Entry 6H5N (X-ray diffraction, 3.23 A resolution); this record covers chains B and C of the 3 polymer chains in the assembly.

# Chain B
Name: Antibody 85RF45.1 light chain
Organism: Rattus norvegicus
Notes: antibody fragment or engineered binder
Chain sequence (212 residues; each row starts with the number of its first residue):
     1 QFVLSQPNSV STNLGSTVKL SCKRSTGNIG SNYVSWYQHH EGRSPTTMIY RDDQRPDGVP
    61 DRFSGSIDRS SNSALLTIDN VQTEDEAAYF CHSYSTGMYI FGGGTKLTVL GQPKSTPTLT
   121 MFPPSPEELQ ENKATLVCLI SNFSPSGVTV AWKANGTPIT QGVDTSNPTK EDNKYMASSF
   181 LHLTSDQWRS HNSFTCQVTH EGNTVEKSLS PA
Disulfides: Cys22-Cys91, Cys138-Cys196

# Chain C
Name: Antibody 85RF45.1 heavy chain
Organism: Rattus norvegicus
Notes: antibody fragment or engineered binder
Chain sequence (220 residues; each row starts with the number of its first residue):
     1 EVQLVESGGG LLQPGRSLKL SCVASGFTFN NYWMSWIRQA PGKGLEWIAS ISNIGGTIYY
    61 PDSVKGRFTI SRDSAQNTLY LQMNSLRSED TATYYCTRDL RMSDYFDYWG QGVMVTVSSA
   121 ETTAPSVYPL APGTALKSNS MVTLGCLVKG YFPEPVTVTW NSGALSSGVH TFPAVLQSGL
   181 YTLTSSVTVP SSTWPSQTVT CNVAHPASST KVDKKIVPRN
Not modelled in the structure: 132-142, 219-220
Disulfides: Cys22-Cys96, Cys146-Cys201

# Interface between chain B and chain C
Contacting residue pairs - 73 pairs, chain B then chain C:
  Tyr33(B) - Ser103(C)
  Tyr33(B) - Asp104(C)
  Ser35(B) - Asp104(C)  hydrogen bond (side chain-backbone)
  Ser35(B) - Tyr105(C)
  Tyr37(B) - Tyr105(C)
  Tyr37(B) - Phe106(C)  hydrogen bond (side chain-backbone)
  Tyr37(B) - Trp109(C)
  His39(B) - Gln39(C)
  His39(B) - Tyr95(C)
  Arg43(B) - Tyr95(C)
  Ser44(B) - Tyr95(C)
  Ser44(B) - Gly110(C)
  Pro45(B) - Trp109(C)
  Thr47(B) - Tyr105(C)
  Thr47(B) - Phe106(C)  hydrogen bond (side chain-backbone)
  Thr47(B) - Asp107(C)  hydrogen bond (side chain-backbone)
  Thr47(B) - Trp109(C)
  Tyr50(B) - Ser103(C)
  Tyr50(B) - Tyr105(C)  hydrophobic
  Arg51(B) - Ser103(C)  hydrogen bond
  Phe90(B) - Gly44(C)
  Phe90(B) - Leu45(C)
  His92(B) - Phe106(C)
  Tyr94(B) - Tyr59(C)  hydrogen bond
  Tyr94(B) - Arg101(C)
  Tyr94(B) - Asp104(C)
  Gly97(B) - Trp47(C)
  Gly97(B) - Tyr59(C)
  Met98(B) - Trp47(C)  hydrophobic
  Tyr99(B) - Trp47(C)
  Tyr99(B) - Ser50(C)  hydrogen bond
  Tyr99(B) - Tyr59(C)
  Tyr99(B) - Arg101(C)  hydrogen bond
  Tyr99(B) - Phe106(C)  hydrophobic
  Phe101(B) - Ile37(C)  hydrophobic
  Phe101(B) - Leu45(C)
  Phe101(B) - Trp47(C)  hydrophobic
  Phe101(B) - Phe106(C)  hydrophobic
  Phe122(B) - Leu130(C)
  Phe122(B) - Thr143(C)
  Pro123(B) - Leu130(C)
  Ser125(B) - Tyr128(C)
  Ser125(B) - Pro129(C)  hydrogen bond (side chain-backbone)
  Ser125(B) - Leu130(C)
  Glu127(B) - Pro129(C)
  Glu128(B) - Tyr128(C)
  Glu131(B) - Tyr128(C)  hydrogen bond
  Lys133(B) - Lys149(C)
  Thr135(B) - Lys149(C)
  Val137(B) - Leu130(C)  hydrophobic
  Val137(B) - Thr184(C)
  Leu139(B) - Phe172(C)  hydrophobic
  Leu139(B) - Thr184(C)
  Leu139(B) - Ser186(C)
  Ile140(B) - Phe172(C)
  Asp164(B) - Leu176(C)
  Asp164(B) - Gln177(C)
  Thr165(B) - Val175(C)
  Ser166(B) - Ala174(C)
  Ser166(B) - Val175(C)
  Glu171(B) - His170(C)
  Met176(B) - Thr171(C)
  Met176(B) - Phe172(C)  hydrophobic
  Met176(B) - Pro173(C)
  Ala177(B) - Phe172(C)
  Ser178(B) - Phe172(C)
  Ser178(B) - Pro173(C)
  Phe180(B) - Leu147(C)  hydrophobic
  Phe180(B) - Val175(C)  hydrophobic
  Phe180(B) - Gln177(C)
  Phe180(B) - Leu183(C)
  Phe180(B) - Thr184(C)
  His182(B) - Gln177(C)  hydrogen bond
Also at the interface, not in a pair above, chain B (41 interface residues in all): Thr120, Pro126, Asn167, Thr169
Also at the interface, not in a pair above, chain C (44 interface residues in all): Trp33, Glu46, Tyr60, Pro61, Asp99, Met102, Gln111, Ala131, Leu144, Gly145, Thr182

# In short
41 residues of chain B face 44 of chain C across their interface; the contacts include 11 hydrogen bonds.
Polar pairs include Ser35(B)-Asp104(C), Tyr37(B)-Phe106(C) and Thr47(B)-Phe106(C).
Chain B is Antibody 85RF45.1 light chain and chain C is Antibody 85RF45.1 heavy chain, both from Rattus
norvegicus; the structure, Plasmodium falciparum Pfs48/45 C-terminal domain bound to monoclonal antibody
85RF45.1, was determined by X-ray diffraction.
